Entry 2MV1 (solution NMR); this record covers chains B and A.

== Chain B ==
Molecule: Relaxin B chain
Reference sequence: P04090 (REL2_HUMAN); residues 1-29 here correspond to UniProt positions 25-53 (UniProt number = residue number + 24)
Chain sequence (30 residues; each row starts with the number of its first residue):
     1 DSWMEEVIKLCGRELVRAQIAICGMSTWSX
Construct notes: amidation (30)
Modified / non-standard residues: NH2 (amino group) at position 30

== Chain A ==
Molecule: Relaxin A chain
Reference sequence: P04090 (REL2_HUMAN); residues 2-24 here correspond to UniProt positions 163-185 (UniProt number = residue number + 161)
Chain sequence (25 residues; numbered 1 to 25; the number before each row is that of its first residue):
     1 ELYSALANKCCHVGCTKRSLARFCX
Construct notes: expression tag (1); amidation (25)
Modified / non-standard residues: E1 (pyroglutamic acid; PCA); NH2 (amino group) at position 25
Cystine bridges: C10-C15

== Interface between chain B and chain A ==
Contacting residue pairs (31):
  W3(B) - K17(A)
  W3(B) - R18(A)
  M4(B) - R18(A)
  E5(B) - K17(A)
  E5(B) - R18(A)
  E6(B) - C15(A)
  E6(B) - T16(A)
  E6(B) - K17(A)
  V7(B) - C15(A)
  I8(B) - G14(A)
  I8(B) - C15(A)
  I8(B) - L20(A)
  K9(B) - C10(A)
  K9(B) - H12(A)
  K9(B) - V13(A)
  K9(B) - G14(A)
  L10(B) - C10(A)
  L10(B) - C11(A)
  C11(B) - C11(A)  disulfide
  L15(B) - Y3(A)
  L15(B) - A7(A)
  L15(B) - C10(A)
  L15(B) - L20(A)
  V16(B) - Y3(A)
  A18(B) - K17(A)
  Q19(B) - Y3(A)
  Q19(B) - L20(A)
  Q19(B) - C24(A)
  I22(B) - K17(A)
  I22(B) - A21(A)
  C23(B) - C24(A)  disulfide
Other interface residues (no listed pair), chain B (17 interface residues in all): D1, G12
Other interface residues (no listed pair), chain A (17 interface residues in all): L6, F23, NH2_25
Disulfides between the chains: C11(B)-C11(A), C23(B)-C24(A)

== Summary ==
The chain B/chain A interface involves 17 residues from each chain, with 2 disulfide bonds.
Chain B is Relaxin B chain and chain A is Relaxin A chain; the structure, Solution NMR structure of Human
Relaxin-2, was determined by solution NMR.
